1QUQ - chains A and C of the 4 polymer chains in the assembly; structure by X-ray diffraction, 2.50 A resolution.

[Chain A (and C)]
Name: Protein (replication protein A 32 kd subunit)
From: Homo sapiens
Notes: fragment: central domain, residues 43-171; chain C of this document is another copy of the same molecule, construct and numbering; everything in this record applies to it too
UniProt: P15927 (RFA2_HUMAN); numbering as in UniProt (aligned over 43-171)
Chain sequence (129 residues; numbered 43 to 171; the number before each row is that of its first residue):
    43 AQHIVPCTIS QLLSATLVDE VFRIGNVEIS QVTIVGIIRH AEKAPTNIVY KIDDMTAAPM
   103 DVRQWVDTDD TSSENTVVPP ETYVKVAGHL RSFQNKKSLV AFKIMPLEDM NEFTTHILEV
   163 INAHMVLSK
Disordered / not traced: 43-44, 111-116 (chain C: 43-44, 109-116)
UniProt features mapped onto this chain:
  - DNA-binding region: Val-74 to Pro-148 (OB)

[How chain A and chain C interact]
Pairs across the interface (5; chain A residue first):
  Glu-161(A) with Met-167(C)
  Asn-164(A) with Ile-163(C); Asn-164(C); Met-167(C)
  Val-168(A) with Leu-160(C), hydrophobic
Interface residues without a listed pair, chain A (5 interface residues in all): Leu-160, Met-167
Interface residues without a listed pair, chain C (5 interface residues in all): Val-168

[Overview]
Chain A and chain C each contribute 5 residues to their interface. Curated annotation (UniProt) lists a
DNA-binding region on chain A.
Chain A and chain C are both Protein (replication protein A 32 kd subunit) (Homo sapiens); the structure,
Complex of replication protein A subunits RPA14 and RPA32, was determined by X-ray diffraction.
